Entry 7N6W (electron microscopy, 4.70 A resolution (low resolution: residue-level contacts below are approximate; hydrogen-bond / salt-bridge calls are withheld)); this record covers chains A and B of the 3 polymer chains in the assembly.

[Chain A]
Protein: Envelope glycoprotein gp160
Source organism: Human immunodeficiency virus 1
Reference sequence: Q75760 (Q75760_9HIV1); aligned to UniProt positions 1-848 over residues 1-856 (the alignment contains insertions or deletions, so no single offset holds)
Amino-acid sequence (848 residues; numbered 1 to 856 plus 1 insertion-coded residue; 9 numbers in that range are skipped by the numbering (no residue carries them; nothing is unmodelled there); the number before each row is that of its first residue):
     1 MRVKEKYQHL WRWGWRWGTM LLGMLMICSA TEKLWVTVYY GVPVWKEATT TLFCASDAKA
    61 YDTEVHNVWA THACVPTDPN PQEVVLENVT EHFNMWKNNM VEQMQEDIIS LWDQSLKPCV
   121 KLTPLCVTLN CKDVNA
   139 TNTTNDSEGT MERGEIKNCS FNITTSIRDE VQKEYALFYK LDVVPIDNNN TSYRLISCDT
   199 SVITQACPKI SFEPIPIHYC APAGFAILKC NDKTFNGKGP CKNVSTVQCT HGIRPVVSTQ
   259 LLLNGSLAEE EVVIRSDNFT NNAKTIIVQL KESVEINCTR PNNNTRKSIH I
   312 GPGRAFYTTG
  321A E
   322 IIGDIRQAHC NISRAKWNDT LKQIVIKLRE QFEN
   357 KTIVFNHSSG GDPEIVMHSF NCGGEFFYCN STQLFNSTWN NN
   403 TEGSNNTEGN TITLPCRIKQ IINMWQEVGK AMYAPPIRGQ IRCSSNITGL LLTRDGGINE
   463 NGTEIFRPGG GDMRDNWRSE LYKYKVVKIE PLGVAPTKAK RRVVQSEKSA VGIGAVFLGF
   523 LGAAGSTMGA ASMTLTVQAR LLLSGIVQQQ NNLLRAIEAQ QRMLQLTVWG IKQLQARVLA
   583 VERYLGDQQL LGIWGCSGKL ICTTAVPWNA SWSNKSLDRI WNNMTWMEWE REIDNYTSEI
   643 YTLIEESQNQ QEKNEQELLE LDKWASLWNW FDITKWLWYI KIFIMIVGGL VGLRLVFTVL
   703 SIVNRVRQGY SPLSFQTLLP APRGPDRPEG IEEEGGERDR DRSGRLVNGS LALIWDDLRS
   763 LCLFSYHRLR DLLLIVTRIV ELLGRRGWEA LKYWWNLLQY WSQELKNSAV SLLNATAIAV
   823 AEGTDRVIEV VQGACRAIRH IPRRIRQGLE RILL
Unresolved in the structure: 1-31, 139-149, 403-411, 504-516, 664-856
Sequence notes: conflict Glu5 (Lys8 in Q75760), Lys6 (Ser9 in Q75760), His9 (Tyr12 in Q75760), 20 further conflict positions vs the reference (Q75760) not listed; insertion (15-18)
Disulfides: Cys119-Cys205, Cys126-Cys196, Cys131-Cys157, Cys218-Cys247, Cys228-Cys239, Cys296-Cys331, Cys378-Cys445, Cys385-Cys418
Glycans and other covalent adducts: N-acetylglucosamine (NAG) linked to Asn88, Asn135, Asn156, Asn160, Asn241, Asn262, Asn276, Asn295, Asn301, Asn332, Asn339, Asn362, Asn386, Asn392, Asn448, Asn637
Ligand contacts: 83G (1-[(2R)-4-(benzenecarbonyl)-2-methylpiperazin-1-yl]-2-(4-methoxy-1H-pyrrolo[2,3-b]pyridin-3-yl)ethane-1,2-dione): Trp69, Ile108, Ile109, Trp112, Asp113, Leu116, Val255, Ser375, Phe382, Tyr384, Ile424, Asn425, Met426, Trp427, Gln428, Lys432, Ala433, Met434, Met475
Reported in the primary citation:
  - binding site for 83G: Trp112, Trp427
  - conformationally variable residues (loop rearrangement): Ser546 to Leu568
  - post-translational modification sites: Asn611, Asn637 (proposed by the authors, not directly observed)

[Chain B]
Protein: Envelope glycoprotein gp160
Source organism: Human immunodeficiency virus 1
Reference sequence: Q75760 (Q75760_9HIV1); aligned to UniProt positions 1-848 over residues 1-856 (the alignment contains insertions or deletions, so no single offset holds)
Amino-acid sequence (848 residues; row label = number of the first residue in the row; note: 9 numbers in that range are skipped by the numbering (no residue carries them; nothing is unmodelled there)):
     1 MRVKEKYQHL WRWGWRWGTM LLGMLMICSA TEKLWVTVYY GVPVWKEATT TLFCASDAKA
    61 YDTEVHNVWA THACVPTDPN PQEVVLENVT EHFNMWKNNM VEQMQEDIIS LWDQSLKPCV
   121 KLTPLCVTLN CKDVNA
   139 TNTTNDSEGT MERGEIKNCS FNITTSIRDE VQKEYALFYK LDVVPIDNNN TSYRLISCDT
   199 SVITQACPKI SFEPIPIHYC APAGFAILKC NDKTFNGKGP CKNVSTVQCT HGIRPVVSTQ
   259 LLLNGSLAEE EVVIRSDNFT NNAKTIIVQL KESVEINCTR PNNNTRKSIH I
   312 GPGRAFYTTG
  321A E
   322 IIGDIRQAHC NISRAKWNDT LKQIVIKLRE QFEN
   357 KTIVFNHSSG GDPEIVMHSF NCGGEFFYCN STQLFNSTWN NNT
   404 EGSNNTEGNT ITLPCRIKQI INMWQEVGKA MYAPPIRGQI RCSSNITGLL LTRDGGINEN
   464 GTEIFRPGGG DMRDNWRSEL YKYKVVKIEP LGVAPTKAKR RVVQSEKSAV GIGAVFLGFL
   524 GAAGSTMGAA SMTLTVQARL LLSGIVQQQN NLLRAIEAQQ RMLQLTVWGI KQLQARVLAV
   584 ERYLGDQQLL GIWGCSGKLI CTTAVPWNAS WSNKSLDRIW NNMTWMEWER EIDNYTSEIY
   644 TLIEESQNQQ EKNEQELLEL DKWASLWNWF DITKWLWYIK IFIMIVGGLV GLRLVFTVLS
   704 IVNRVRQGYS PLSFQTLLPA PRGPDRPEGI EEEGGERDRD RSGRLVNGSL ALIWDDLRSL
   764 CLFSYHRLRD LLLIVTRIVE LLGRRGWEAL KYWWNLLQYW SQELKNSAVS LLNATAIAVA
   824 EGTDRVIEVV QGACRAIRHI PRRIRQGLER ILL
Unresolved in the structure: 1-30, 139-150, 404-408, 504-516, 664-856
Sequence notes: conflict Glu5 (Lys8 in Q75760), Lys6 (Ser9 in Q75760), His9 (Tyr12 in Q75760), 20 further conflict positions vs the reference (Q75760) not listed; insertion (15-18)
Disulfides: Cys54-Cys74, Cys119-Cys205, Cys126-Cys196, Cys131-Cys157, Cys218-Cys247, Cys228-Cys239, Cys296-Cys331, Cys378-Cys445, Cys385-Cys418, Cys598-Cys604
Glycans and other covalent adducts: N-acetylglucosamine (NAG) linked to Asn88, Asn156, Asn160, Asn241, Asn295, Asn301, Asn332, Asn362, Asn386, Asn392, Asn448, Asn611, Asn616, Asn625, Asn637; glycan linked to Asn262
Ligand contacts: 83G (1-[(2R)-4-(benzenecarbonyl)-2-methylpiperazin-1-yl]-2-(4-methoxy-1H-pyrrolo[2,3-b]pyridin-3-yl)ethane-1,2-dione): Ile109, Trp112, Leu116, Thr202, Val255, Ser375, Asn377, Phe382, Tyr384, Ile424, Asn425, Met426, Trp427, Lys432, Ala433, Met434, Met475
Reported in the primary citation:
  - binding site for 83G: Trp112, Trp427
  - post-translational modification sites: Asn611, Asn637 (proposed by the authors, not directly observed)

[Chain A / chain B interface]
Pairs across the interface (31):
  Ile165(A) with Pro124(B); Cys126(B)
  Arg166(A) with Cys126(B)
  Asp167(A) with Val127(B)
  Pro313(A) with Asp197(B); Thr198(B); Ser199(B)
  Lys502(A) with Leu663(B)
  Ala532(A) with Glu662(B)
  Thr536(A) with Gln658(B)
  Leu545(A) with Gln591(B)
  Ser546(A) with Gln591(B); Ile595(B)
  Gly547(A) with Gln591(B)
  Ile548(A) with Ile595(B)
  Leu555(A) with Glu584(B)
  Arg557(A) with Glu584(B); Gly588(B); Asp589(B)
  Glu560(A) with Glu584(B)
  Arg564(A) with Thr49(B); Thr50(B); Thr51(B); Gln103(B)
  Gln567(A) with Gln577(B)
  Leu576(A) with Gln577(B)
  Arg579(A) with Gln577(B)
  Val583(A) with Leu587(B)
  Tyr586(A) with Gln591(B)
  Lys601(A) with Leu661(B)
  Ile603(A) with Gln658(B)
Interface residues without a listed pair, chain A (26 interface residues in all): Met535, Val539, Leu568, Leu587
Interface residues without a listed pair, chain B (28 interface residues in all): Asn99, Thr123, Arg192, Cys196, Ile573, Leu581, Leu592

[In short]
Chain A and chain B form an interface of 26 and 28 residues respectively. Bound to chain A: compound 83G.
Bound to chain B: compound 83G. From the paper: a binding site for 83G at Trp112(A), Trp427(A) and Trp112(B)
among others; modification sites Asn611(A), Asn637(A) and Asn611(B) among others.
Chain A and chain B are both Envelope glycoprotein gp160 (Human immunodeficiency virus 1); the structure,
Structure of uncleaved HIV-1 JR-FL Env glycoprotein trimer in state U2 bound to small Molecule HIV-1 ..., was
determined by electron microscopy, deposited together with 7N6U.
